PDB entry 3KRF | X-ray diffraction, 2.20 A resolution | chains C and D of the 4 polymer chains in the assembly

# Chain C
Molecule: Geranyl diphosphate synthase small subunit
From: Mentha x piperita
Notes: EC 2.5.1.1
UniProt: Q9SBR4 (Q9SBR4_MENPI); residues 2-266 here correspond to UniProt positions 49-313 (UniProt number = residue number + 47)
Amino-acid sequence (274 residues; each row starts with the number of its first residue):
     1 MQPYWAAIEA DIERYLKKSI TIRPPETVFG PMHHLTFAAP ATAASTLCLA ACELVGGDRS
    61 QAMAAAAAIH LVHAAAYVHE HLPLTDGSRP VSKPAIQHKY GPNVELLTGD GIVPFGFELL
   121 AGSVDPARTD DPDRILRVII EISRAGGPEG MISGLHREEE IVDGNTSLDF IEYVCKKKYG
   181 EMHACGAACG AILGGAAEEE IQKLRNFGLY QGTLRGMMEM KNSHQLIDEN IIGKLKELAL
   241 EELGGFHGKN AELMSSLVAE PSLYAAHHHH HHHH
Unresolved in the structure: 260-274
Sequence notes: expression tag (1, 267-274)

# Chain D
Molecule: Geranyl diphosphate synthase large subunit
From: Mentha x piperita
Notes: EC 2.5.1.1
UniProt: Q9SBR3 (Q9SBR3_MENPI); residues 2-295 here correspond to UniProt positions 84-377 (UniProt number = residue number + 82)
Amino-acid sequence (295 residues; each row starts with the number of its first residue):
     1 MFDFDGYMLR KAKSVNKALE AAVQMKEPLK IHESMRYSLL AGGKRVRPML CIAACELVGG
    61 DESTAMPAAC AVEMIHTMSL MHDDLPCMDN DDLRRGKPTN HMAFGESVAV LAGDALLSFA
   121 FEHVAAATKG APPERIVRVL GELAVSIGSE GLVAGQVVDV CSEGMAEVGL DHLEFIHHHK
   181 TAALLQGSVV LGAILGGGKE EEVAKLRKFA NCIGLLFQVV DDILDVTKSS KELGKTAGKD
   241 LVADKTTYPK LIGVEKSKEF ADRLNREAQE QLLHFHPHRA APLIALANYI AYRDN
Sequence notes: expression tag (1)
Bound ions: Mg2+ site 1: D83, D89 (together with dimethylallyl S-thiolodiphosphate)
Small-molecule neighbours:
  - dimethylallyl S-thiolodiphosphate (DST): S79, L80, D83, D84, D89, D91, R94, L152, Q156, K180, T181, Q218, D221, K235, D240
  - 3-methylbut-3-enyl trihydrogen diphosphate (IPE): G43, K44, R47, E73, H76, L80, R95, K180, T181, F217, Q218, D221, K235, R293, N295
From the paper describing this entry:
  - binding site for dimethylallyl S-thiolodiphosphate: D83, D84, D89, D91, R94
  - binding site for 3-methylbut-3-enyl trihydrogen diphosphate: R95
  - mutagenesis - D83A/D84A/D89A, R293DEL/D294DEL/N295DEL: abolished catalytic activity

# Interface between chain C and chain D
Residue-residue contacts - 83 pairs, chain C then chain D:
  R23(C) - E150(D)  salt bridge
  P25(C) - F175(D)  hydrophobic
  T27(C) - V158(D)
  T27(C) - C161(D)  hydrogen bond
  V28(C) - S149(D)
  V28(C) - A154(D)
  V28(C) - V157(D)  hydrophobic
  V28(C) - V158(D)  hydrophobic
  F29(C) - S149(D)
  M32(C) - S149(D)
  H79(C) - V110(D)
  H79(C) - D114(D)  salt bridge
  L84(C) - E106(D)
  L84(C) - S107(D)
  T85(C) - P86(D)
  T85(C) - E106(D)  hydrogen bond
  D86(C) - G105(D)
  D86(C) - E106(D)  hydrogen bond (backbone-side chain)
  S88(C) - G105(D)
  S88(C) - E106(D)  hydrogen bond (side chain-backbone)
  S88(C) - S107(D)  hydrogen bond (side chain-backbone)
  R89(C) - S107(D)  hydrogen bond
  P102(C) - C87(D)  hydrophobic
  N103(C) - C87(D)
  N103(C) - M88(D)
  N103(C) - V160(D)
  V104(C) - C161(D)  hydrophobic
  L106(C) - H82(D)
  L106(C) - L85(D)  hydrophobic
  L106(C) - C87(D)  hydrophobic
  L106(C) - M88(D)  hydrophobic
  L107(C) - M88(D)  hydrophobic
  L107(C) - V153(D)
  L107(C) - Q156(D)
  L107(C) - V157(D)  hydrophobic
  D110(C) - M78(D)
  D110(C) - H82(D)  salt bridge
  D110(C) - D114(D)
  D110(C) - L117(D)
  D110(C) - V153(D)
  G111(C) - V153(D)
  V113(C) - L117(D)  hydrophobic
  P114(C) - A144(D)
  P114(C) - I147(D)  hydrophobic
  F117(C) - F121(D)  hydrophobic
  E118(C) - A144(D)
  E118(C) - V145(D)
  A121(C) - V137(D)
  A121(C) - G141(D)
  V124(C) - V137(D)  hydrophobic
  P132(C) - P133(D)
  P132(C) - E134(D)
  P132(C) - V137(D)
  D133(C) - P133(D)
  L136(C) - P133(D)
  L136(C) - I136(D)  hydrophobic
  L136(C) - V137(D)  hydrophobic
  L136(C) - L140(D)  hydrophobic
  I139(C) - A125(D)  hydrophobic
  I139(C) - L140(D)  hydrophobic
  I140(C) - A125(D)  hydrophobic
  I140(C) - A126(D)  hydrophobic
  S143(C) - S118(D)  hydrogen bond (backbone-side chain)
  S143(C) - E122(D)  hydrogen bond (side chain-backbone)
  R144(C) - E122(D)  salt bridge
  G146(C) - S118(D)
  G147(C) - S118(D)
  P148(C) - P28(D)
  P148(C) - H32(D)
  P148(C) - A115(D)  hydrophobic
  E149(C) - K26(D)
  E149(C) - E27(D)
  I152(C) - L111(D)
  I152(C) - D114(D)
  I152(C) - A115(D)
  S153(C) - P28(D)
  H156(C) - P28(D)
  H156(C) - K30(D)
  H156(C) - I31(D)
  H156(C) - L111(D)
  R157(C) - E27(D)  salt bridge
  R157(C) - P28(D)
  E159(C) - S107(D)  hydrogen bond
Also at the interface, not in a pair above, chain C (44 interface residues in all): L82, I135, L155
Also at the interface, not in a pair above, chain D (49 interface residues in all): L29, M35, V108, F119, G148

# Summary
44 residues of chain C and 49 residues of chain D are in contact, with 9 hydrogen bonds and 5 salt bridges.
Polar contacts include R23(C)-E150(D), H79(C)-D114(D) and D110(C)-H82(D). The paper reports a binding site for
dimethylallyl S-thiolodiphosphate at D83(D), D84(D) and D89(D) among others; D83A/D84A/D89A and
R293DEL/D294DEL/N295DEL of chain D abolish catalytic activity.
Here chain C is Geranyl diphosphate synthase small subunit and chain D is Geranyl diphosphate synthase large
subunit, both from Mentha x piperita. Entry 3KRF (Mint heterotetrameric geranyl pyrophosphate synthase in
complex with magnesium, IPP, and DMASPP (I)) was determined by X-ray diffraction together with 3KRA, 3KRC,
3KRO and 3KRP from the same study.
